4NS3 - chains C and D of the 6 polymer chains in the assembly; structure by X-ray diffraction, 2.38 A resolution.

# Chain C (and D)
Name: Delta-1-pyrroline-5-carboxylate dehydrogenase
Source organism: Mycobacterium tuberculosis
Notes: EC 1.5.1.12; chain D of this document is another copy of the same molecule, construct and numbering; everything in this record applies to it too
Reference sequence: L7N4Z6 (L7N4Z6_MYCTU); numbering as in UniProt (aligned over 1-543)
Amino-acid sequence (563 residues; row label = number of the first residue in the row; numbers below 1 keep their minus sign (Met-19 is residue -19)):
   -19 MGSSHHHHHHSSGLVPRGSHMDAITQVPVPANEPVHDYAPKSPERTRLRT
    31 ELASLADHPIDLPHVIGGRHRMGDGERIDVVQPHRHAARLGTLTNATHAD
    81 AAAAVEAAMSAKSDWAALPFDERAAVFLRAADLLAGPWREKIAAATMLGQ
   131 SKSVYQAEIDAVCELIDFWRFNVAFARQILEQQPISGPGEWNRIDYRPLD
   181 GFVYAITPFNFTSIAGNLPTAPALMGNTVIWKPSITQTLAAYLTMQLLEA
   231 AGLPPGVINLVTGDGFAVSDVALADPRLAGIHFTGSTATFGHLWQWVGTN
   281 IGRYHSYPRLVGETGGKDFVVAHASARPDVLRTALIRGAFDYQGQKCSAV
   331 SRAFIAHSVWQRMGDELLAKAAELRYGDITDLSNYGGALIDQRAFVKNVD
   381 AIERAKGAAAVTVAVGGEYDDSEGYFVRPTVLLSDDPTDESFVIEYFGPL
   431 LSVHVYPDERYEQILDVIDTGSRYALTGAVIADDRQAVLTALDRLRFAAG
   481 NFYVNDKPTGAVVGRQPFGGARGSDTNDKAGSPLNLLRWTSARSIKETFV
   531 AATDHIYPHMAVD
Not modelled in the structure: -19 to -1
Modified / non-standard residues: Cys327 (s,s-(2-hydroxyethyl)thiocysteine; CME)
Construct notes: expression tag (-19 to 0); engineered mutation Asp505 (Gly in L7N4Z6)
Small-molecule neighbours: cobalamin (B12): Ile186, Asp244, Phe246, Ser249, Asp250, Phe263, Thr264, Ala268, Thr269, His272, Leu273, Arg373

# Chain C / chain D interface
Residue-residue contacts (200):
  Asp17(C) - Pro538(D)
  Asp17(C) - His539(D)
  Tyr18(C) - His539(D)
  Ala19(C) - Pro538(D)
  Pro20(C) - Pro538(D)
  Pro20(C) - Ala541(D)
  Pro20(C) - Val542(D)
  Pro20(C) - Asp543(D)
  Lys21(C) - Asp543(D)
  Arg25(C) - His539(D)  hydrogen bond (side chain-backbone)
  Arg25(C) - Ala541(D)
  Arg25(C) - Asp543(D)  hydrogen bond (side chain-backbone)
  Arg29(C) - Asp543(D)  hydrogen bond (side chain-backbone)
  Val134(C) - His539(D)
  Tyr135(C) - Tyr537(D)  hydrophobic
  Tyr135(C) - His539(D)
  Pro164(C) - Gly494(D)
  Pro164(C) - Arg495(D)
  Ile165(C) - Phe151(D)  hydrophobic
  Ile165(C) - Gly494(D)  hydrogen bond (backbone-backbone)
  Ile165(C) - Arg495(D)
  Gly167(C) - Arg495(D)
  Glu170(C) - Arg495(D)  salt bridge
  Asn172(C) - Arg495(D)
  Asn172(C) - Gln496(D)  hydrogen bond
  Ile174(C) - Pro497(D)  hydrophobic
  Ile174(C) - Phe498(D)  hydrophobic
  Asp175(C) - Arg476(D)  salt bridge
  Arg177(C) - Arg476(D)  hydrogen bond (side chain-backbone)
  Arg177(C) - Phe477(D)
  Arg177(C) - Ala479(D)  hydrogen bond (side chain-backbone)
  Pro178(C) - Arg476(D)
  Pro178(C) - Phe477(D)
  Asp180(C) - Phe477(D)
  Thr267(C) - Ile281(D)
  Phe270(C) - Tyr287(D)  hydrogen bond (backbone-side chain)
  Gly271(C) - Gly278(D)
  Gly271(C) - Tyr287(D)  hydrogen bond (backbone-side chain)
  Trp274(C) - Trp274(D)
  Trp274(C) - Val277(D)  hydrophobic
  Trp274(C) - Gly278(D)
  Trp274(C) - Tyr287(D)
  Trp274(C) - Pro288(D)
  Trp274(C) - Leu290(D)  hydrophobic
  Gln275(C) - Thr279(D)  hydrogen bond
  Val277(C) - Trp274(D)  hydrophobic
  Gly278(C) - Gly271(D)
  Gly278(C) - Trp274(D)
  Thr279(C) - Gln275(D)  hydrogen bond
  Ile281(C) - Thr267(D)
  Tyr284(C) - Arg453(D)  hydrogen bond (backbone-side chain)
  Ser286(C) - Gly503(D)
  Tyr287(C) - Thr267(D)
  Tyr287(C) - Phe270(D)  hydrogen bond (side chain-backbone)
  Tyr287(C) - Gly271(D)  hydrogen bond (side chain-backbone)
  Tyr287(C) - Trp274(D)  hydrogen bond
  Tyr287(C) - Gly503(D)  hydrogen bond (backbone-backbone)
  Pro288(C) - Trp274(D)
  Arg289(C) - Ser504(D)  hydrogen bond (side chain-backbone)
  Arg289(C) - Asp505(D)  salt bridge
  Leu290(C) - Trp274(D)  hydrophobic
  Asp309(C) - Thr533(D)
  Val310(C) - Ala532(D)
  Arg312(C) - Thr533(D)  hydrogen bond (side chain-backbone)
  Thr313(C) - Ala532(D)
  Thr313(C) - Thr533(D)  hydrogen bond (side chain-backbone)
  Thr313(C) - Asp534(D)  hydrogen bond (side chain-backbone)
  Thr313(C) - His535(D)
  Ile316(C) - His535(D)
  Arg317(C) - Ala532(D)
  Arg317(C) - Asp534(D)
  Arg317(C) - His535(D)  hydrogen bond (side chain-backbone)
  Arg317(C) - Ile536(D)  hydrogen bond (side chain-backbone)
  Arg317(C) - Tyr537(D)  hydrogen bond
  Asp321(C) - Tyr537(D)  hydrogen bond
  Lys350(C) - His535(D)
  Leu362(C) - His539(D)  hydrogen bond (backbone-side chain)
  Leu362(C) - Met540(D)
  Ser363(C) - Met540(D)
  Asn364(C) - His539(D)
  Asn364(C) - Met540(D)
  Tyr365(C) - His535(D)
  Tyr365(C) - Tyr537(D)
  Tyr365(C) - Met540(D)  hydrophobic
  Arg465(C) - Glu527(D)  salt bridge
  Leu472(C) - Arg523(D)  hydrogen bond (backbone-side chain)
  Leu472(C) - Ile525(D)  hydrophobic
  Arg476(C) - Asp175(D)  salt bridge
  Arg476(C) - Arg177(D)  hydrogen bond (backbone-side chain)
  Arg476(C) - Pro178(D)
  Arg476(C) - Arg523(D)
  Phe477(C) - Arg177(D)
  Phe477(C) - Pro178(D)
  Phe477(C) - Asp180(D)
  Ala479(C) - Arg177(D)  hydrogen bond (backbone-side chain)
  Gly480(C) - Arg177(D)
  Gly480(C) - Arg523(D)
  Gly480(C) - Ser524(D)
  Asn481(C) - Arg523(D)
  Asn481(C) - Ser524(D)  hydrogen bond (side chain-backbone)
  Phe482(C) - Arg523(D)
  Phe482(C) - Ser524(D)  hydrogen bond (backbone-backbone)
  Phe482(C) - Ile525(D)
  Phe482(C) - Lys526(D)  hydrogen bond (backbone-backbone)
  Tyr483(C) - Lys526(D)
  Val484(C) - Lys526(D)  hydrogen bond (backbone-backbone)
  Val484(C) - Glu527(D)
  Val484(C) - Thr528(D)  hydrogen bond (backbone-backbone)
  Asn485(C) - Thr528(D)
  Asn485(C) - Ala531(D)
  Asp486(C) - Lys526(D)  salt bridge
  Asp486(C) - Thr528(D)  hydrogen bond
  Gly494(C) - Pro164(D)
  Gly494(C) - Ile165(D)  hydrogen bond (backbone-backbone)
  Arg495(C) - Pro164(D)
  Arg495(C) - Ile165(D)
  Arg495(C) - Gly167(D)
  Arg495(C) - Glu170(D)  salt bridge
  Arg495(C) - Asn172(D)
  Gln496(C) - Asn172(D)  hydrogen bond
  Gln496(C) - Ser524(D)
  Gln496(C) - Lys526(D)
  Pro497(C) - Ile174(D)  hydrophobic
  Pro497(C) - Ser524(D)  hydrogen bond (backbone-side chain)
  Phe498(C) - Ala522(D)
  Gly499(C) - Ala522(D)  hydrogen bond (backbone-backbone)
  Gly503(C) - Ser286(D)
  Gly503(C) - Tyr287(D)  hydrogen bond (backbone-backbone)
  Ser504(C) - Arg289(D)  hydrogen bond (backbone-side chain)
  Asp505(C) - Arg289(D)  salt bridge
  Asp505(C) - Arg518(D)  salt bridge
  Asn507(C) - Thr520(D)
  Asn507(C) - Ser521(D)
  Asn507(C) - Ala522(D)  hydrogen bond (side chain-backbone)
  Leu514(C) - Leu514(D)  hydrophobic
  Arg518(C) - Asp505(D)  salt bridge
  Thr520(C) - Asn507(D)
  Ser521(C) - Asn507(D)
  Ala522(C) - Phe498(D)
  Ala522(C) - Gly499(D)  hydrogen bond (backbone-backbone)
  Ala522(C) - Asn507(D)  hydrogen bond (backbone-side chain)
  Arg523(C) - Leu472(D)  hydrogen bond (side chain-backbone)
  Arg523(C) - Arg476(D)
  Arg523(C) - Gly480(D)
  Arg523(C) - Phe482(D)
  Ser524(C) - Asn481(D)  hydrogen bond (backbone-side chain)
  Ser524(C) - Phe482(D)  hydrogen bond (backbone-backbone)
  Ser524(C) - Gln496(D)
  Ser524(C) - Pro497(D)  hydrogen bond (side chain-backbone)
  Ile525(C) - Leu472(D)  hydrophobic
  Ile525(C) - Phe482(D)
  Lys526(C) - Phe482(D)  hydrogen bond (backbone-backbone)
  Lys526(C) - Tyr483(D)
  Lys526(C) - Val484(D)  hydrogen bond (backbone-backbone)
  Lys526(C) - Asp486(D)  salt bridge
  Lys526(C) - Gln496(D)
  Glu527(C) - Arg465(D)  salt bridge
  Glu527(C) - Val484(D)
  Thr528(C) - Val484(D)  hydrogen bond (backbone-backbone)
  Thr528(C) - Asn485(D)
  Thr528(C) - Asp486(D)  hydrogen bond
  Ala531(C) - Val310(D)  hydrophobic
  Ala531(C) - Asn485(D)
  Ala532(C) - Val310(D)
  Ala532(C) - Thr313(D)
  Ala532(C) - Arg317(D)
  Thr533(C) - Asp309(D)
  Thr533(C) - Arg312(D)  hydrogen bond (backbone-side chain)
  Thr533(C) - Thr313(D)  hydrogen bond (backbone-side chain)
  Asp534(C) - Thr313(D)  hydrogen bond (backbone-side chain)
  Asp534(C) - Arg317(D)
  His535(C) - Thr313(D)
  His535(C) - Ile316(D)
  His535(C) - Arg317(D)  hydrogen bond (backbone-side chain)
  His535(C) - Lys350(D)
  His535(C) - Leu354(D)
  His535(C) - Tyr365(D)
  Ile536(C) - Arg317(D)  hydrogen bond (backbone-side chain)
  Tyr537(C) - Tyr135(D)  hydrophobic
  Tyr537(C) - Arg317(D)  hydrogen bond
  Tyr537(C) - Asp321(D)  hydrogen bond
  Tyr537(C) - Tyr365(D)
  Pro538(C) - Pro20(D)
  His539(C) - Asp17(D)
  His539(C) - Tyr18(D)
  His539(C) - Arg25(D)  hydrogen bond (backbone-side chain)
  His539(C) - Val134(D)
  His539(C) - Tyr135(D)
  His539(C) - Leu362(D)  hydrogen bond (side chain-backbone)
  His539(C) - Asn364(D)
  Met540(C) - Leu362(D)
  Met540(C) - Ser363(D)
  Met540(C) - Asn364(D)
  Met540(C) - Tyr365(D)  hydrophobic
  Ala541(C) - Pro20(D)
  Ala541(C) - Arg25(D)
  Val542(C) - Pro20(D)
  Asp543(C) - Pro20(D)
  Asp543(C) - Arg25(D)
  Asp543(C) - Arg29(D)  hydrogen bond (backbone-side chain)
Other interface residues (no listed pair), chain C (101 interface residues in all): Ser133, Phe151, Arg173, Tyr176, His285, Arg453, Leu475, Arg502, Leu517
Other interface residues (no listed pair), chain D (101 interface residues in all): Ala19, Ser133, Arg173, Tyr176, Tyr284, His285, Leu475, Arg502, Leu517

# Summary
The chain C/chain D interface involves 101 residues from each chain; the contacts include 61 hydrogen bonds
and 12 salt bridges. Polar pairs include Glu170(C)-Arg495(D), Asp175(C)-Arg476(D) and Arg289(C)-Asp505(D).
Bound to chain C: cobalamin.
Both chains are Delta-1-pyrroline-5-carboxylate dehydrogenase (Mycobacterium tuberculosis). Entry 4NS3
(Crystal structure of the Delta-pyrroline-5-carboxylate dehydrogenase from Mycobacterium tuberculosis bound
with NAD and cobalamin) was determined by X-ray diffraction together with 4LEM from the same study.
